4GNU - chain A; structure by X-ray diffraction, 1.09 A resolution.

Chain A:
Protein: Beta-lactamase GES-5
Source organism: Pseudomonas aeruginosa
Reference sequence: A0EL75 (A0EL75_PSEAI); residues 1-287 here = UniProt positions 1-287
Chain sequence (287 residues; numbered 1 to 287; the number before each row is that of its first residue):
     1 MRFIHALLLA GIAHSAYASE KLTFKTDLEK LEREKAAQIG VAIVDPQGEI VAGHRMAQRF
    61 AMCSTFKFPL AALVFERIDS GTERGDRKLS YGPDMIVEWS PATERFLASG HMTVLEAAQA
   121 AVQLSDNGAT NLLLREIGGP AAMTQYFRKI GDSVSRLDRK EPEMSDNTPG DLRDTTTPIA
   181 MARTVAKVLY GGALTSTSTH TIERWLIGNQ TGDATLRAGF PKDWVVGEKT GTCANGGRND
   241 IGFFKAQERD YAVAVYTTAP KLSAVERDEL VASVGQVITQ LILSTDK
Not modelled in the structure: 1-20, 286-287
Disulfide bonds: Cys63-Cys233

Overview:
Chain A is Beta-lactamase GES-5 (Pseudomonas aeruginosa); the structure, Crystal structure of GES-5
carbapenemase, was determined by X-ray diffraction together with 4GOG and 4H8R from the same study.
